Entry 9MH1 (electron microscopy, 2.10 A resolution); this record covers chains 7 and 8 of the 18 polymer chains in the assembly.

Chain 7:
Protein: Chlorophyll a-b binding protein, chloroplastic
From: Dunaliella tertiolecta
Amino-acid sequence (255 residues; row label = number of the first residue in the row):
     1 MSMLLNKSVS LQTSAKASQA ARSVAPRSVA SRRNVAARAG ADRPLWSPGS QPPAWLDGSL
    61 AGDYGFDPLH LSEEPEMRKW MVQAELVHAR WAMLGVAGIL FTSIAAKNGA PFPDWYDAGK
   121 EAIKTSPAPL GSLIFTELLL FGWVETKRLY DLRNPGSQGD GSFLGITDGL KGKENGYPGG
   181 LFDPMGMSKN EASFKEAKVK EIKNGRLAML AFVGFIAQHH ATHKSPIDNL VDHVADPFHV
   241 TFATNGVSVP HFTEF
Unresolved in the structure: 1-38
Metal / ion sites: chlorophyll a Mg (8 sites), coordinated by Glu85, His88, Glu145, Glu201, Asn204, Gln218, His233, Ser248
Small-molecule neighbours:
  - beta-carotene (BCR): Trp91, Leu140, Phe141, Trp143, Val144, Ser162, Phe163, Leu164
  - chlorophyll b (CHL), molecule 1: Pro44, Leu45, Trp46, Ser47, Pro48, Tyr64, Phe66
  - chlorophyll b (CHL), molecule 2: Gln83, Val87, Arg90, Trp91, Trp143, Val144, Lys147, Arg148, Asp151, Gln158, Phe163, Leu170, Gly176, Pro178, Phe182
  - chlorophyll b (CHL), molecule 3: Tyr116, Asp117, Ala118, Gly119, Lys120, Ile123, Leu130, Leu133, Ile134, Glu137, Phe212
  - chlorophyll b (CHL), molecule 4: Gly119, Ala122, Ile123, Ser126, Ala128, Leu133, Thr136, Glu137, Phe141
  - chlorophyll a (CLA), molecule 1: Leu56, Leu60, Ala61, Gly62, Asp63, Tyr64, Gly65, Phe66, Asp67, Leu71, Ser72, Met81, Val82, Ala84, Glu85, His88, Arg206, Met209
  - chlorophyll a (CLA), molecule 2: Leu69, Trp80, Met81, Ala84, His88, Phe212
  - chlorophyll a (CLA), molecule 3: Trp80, Gln83, Ala84, Val87, His88, Trp91, Glu137, Leu138, Phe141, Gly142, Glu145, Arg148, Leu149
  - chlorophyll a (CLA), molecule 4: Arg90, Met93, Leu94, Ala97, Leu100, Phe101, Lys173, Tyr177, Pro178, Gly179, Phe182, Asp183, Met187, Ser188, Phe194, Ala197, Lys198, Lys200, Glu201
  - chlorophyll a (CLA), molecule 5: Trp91, Leu94, Gly95, Ala97, Gly98, Phe101, Thr102, Phe112, Pro113
  - chlorophyll a (CLA), molecule 6: Ser132, Phe135, Thr136, Leu139, Leu140
  - chlorophyll a (CLA), molecule 7: Leu139, Gly142, Trp143, Thr146, Lys147, Tyr150, Gln158, Ser162, Phe163
  - chlorophyll a (CLA), molecule 8: Glu196, Val199, Lys200, Lys203, Asn204, Leu207
  - chlorophyll a (CLA), molecule 9: Glu196, Lys200, Asn204, Leu207
  - chlorophyll a (CLA), molecule 10: Leu210, Ala211, Val213, Gly214, Ala217, Gln218, Ala221, Thr222, Asn229, Leu230, Asp232, His233, Val240, Thr241, Phe242, Asn245, Ser248
  - chlorophyll a (CLA), molecule 11: Ala217, His220, Ala221, Phe242, Val247, Ser248, Val249, Pro250
  - chlorophyll a (CLA), molecule 12: Leu230, His233, Val234, Pro237, Phe238, Thr241, Phe242
  - chlorophyll a / sulfoquinovosyldiacylglycerol: Trp46, Ser47, Ser50, Phe66, Pro68
  - lutein (LUT; (3r,3'r,6s)-4,5-didehydro-5,6-dihydro-beta,beta-carotene-3,3'-diol): Met93, Val96, Ala97, Leu100, Phe182, Asp183, Pro184, Met185, Met187, Asn204, Leu207, Ala208, Ala211, Phe215, Gln218, Pro226, Asn229, Leu230
  - phosphatidylethanolamine (PTY), molecule 1: Asp67, Pro68, His70
  - phosphatidylethanolamine (PTY), molecule 2: Met77, Trp80, Leu149, Arg153
  - violaxanthin (XAT; (3s,5r,6s,3's,5'r,6's)-5,6,5',6'-diepoxy-5,6,5',6'- tetrahydro-beta,beta-carotene-3,3'-diol): Phe66, Asp67, Pro68, Leu69, His70, Leu71, His88, Trp91, Ala92, Gly95, Ile99, Trp115, Tyr116, Ala118, Met209, Phe212, Val213

Chain 8:
Protein: Chlorophyll a-b binding protein, chloroplastic
From: Dunaliella tertiolecta
Amino-acid sequence (254 residues; row label = number of the first residue in the row):
     1 MQVMQKQCMR ASGVKAPLSR RSVTVKANMN GNWLPGSQTP AHLKDLKMAG NFGFDPLNLG
    61 AEPEALRWYQ QAELVHSRTA MMAVAGILIP GLFTKLGALN VPQWYEAGKV YIEGEGAIPF
   121 GTLLMSTLFS YAFVEGKRWQ DFRNPGSQAE PGTFFGLEGM FKGTDNGYPG GIFDPLGYSK
   181 TSPEKLDELK LKEIKNGRLA MVAFLGFAGQ YSATGKGPID NLADHLADPW HNTFAENGVS
   241 VPGLSAVEQA AASL
Unresolved in the structure: 1-27, 254
Metal / ion sites: chlorophyll a Mg (9 sites), coordinated by Trp33, Glu73, His76, Glu135, Glu193, Asn196, Gln210, His225, Ser240; chlorophyll b Mg near Thr127 (its only coordinating residue here)
Small-molecule neighbours:
  - beta-carotene (BCR): Met82, Ser130, Phe133, Val134, Thr153, Phe154, Phe155
  - chlorophyll b (CHL), molecule 1: Val75, Arg78, Thr79, Tyr131, Phe133, Val134, Lys137, Arg138, Asp141, Gln148, Phe154, Phe161, Pro169, Phe173
  - chlorophyll b (CHL), molecule 2: Trp104, Tyr105, Glu106, Ala107, Gly108, Lys109, Ile112, Phe120, Leu124, Phe204, Tyr211
  - chlorophyll b (CHL), molecule 3: Phe129, Ala132, Phe133, Gly136, Lys137, Gln140, Gln148, Thr153, Phe154
  - chlorophyll b / chlorophyll a: Met82, Ala83, Ala85, Gly86, Ile89, Pro90, Leu99, Val101, Ala107, Gly108, Tyr111, Ile112, Leu123, Ser126, Thr127, Ser130, Tyr131
  - chlorophyll a (CLA), molecule 1: Gly31, Asn32, Trp33, Leu34, Pro35, Phe52, Phe54
  - chlorophyll a (CLA), molecule 2: Leu43, Leu46, Met48, Gly50, Asn51, Phe52, Gly53, Phe54, Asp55, Leu59, Gly60, Leu66, Tyr69, Gln70, Ala72, Glu73, His76, Arg198, Met201, Val202
  - chlorophyll a (CLA), molecule 3: Glu64, Ala65, Trp68, Tyr69, Ala72, His76, Thr79, Trp139, Arg143, Phe204, Leu205
  - chlorophyll a (CLA), molecule 4: Trp68, Gln71, Ala72, Val75, His76, Thr79, Thr127, Leu128, Tyr131, Glu135, Arg138, Trp139
  - chlorophyll a (CLA), molecule 5: Arg78, Met81, Met82, Ile89, Thr164, Tyr168, Pro169, Gly170, Phe173, Asp174, Tyr178, Ser179, Leu186, Leu189, Lys190, Lys192, Glu193
  - chlorophyll a (CLA), molecule 6: Ile89, Leu189, Lys192, Asn196, Leu199
  - chlorophyll a (CLA), molecule 7: Thr122, Met125, Ser126, Phe129, Ser130, Phe133
  - chlorophyll a (CLA), molecule 8: Glu188, Leu191, Lys192, Lys195, Asn196, Leu199
  - chlorophyll a (CLA), molecule 9: Val202, Leu205, Gly206, Gly209, Gln210, Ala213, Thr214, Asn221, Leu222, Asp224, His225, Asn232, Thr233, Phe234, Asn237, Ser240
  - chlorophyll a (CLA), molecule 10: Gly209, Gln210, Ser212, Ala213, Phe234, Val239, Ser240, Val241, Pro242
  - chlorophyll a (CLA), molecule 11: Leu222, His225, Leu226, Pro229, Trp230, Thr233, Phe234
  - LMK / dodecyl-alpha-D-maltoside: Gly243, Ala246, Val247
  - dodecyl-alpha-D-maltoside (LMU): Leu205, Ala208, Tyr211, Ser212, Gly215
  - lutein (LUT; (3r,3'r,6s)-4,5-didehydro-5,6-dihydro-beta,beta-carotene-3,3'-diol): Met81, Val84, Ala85, Leu88, Phe173, Asp174, Pro175, Leu176, Tyr178, Asn196, Leu199, Ala200, Ala203, Phe207, Gln210, Pro218, Asn221, Leu222
  - violaxanthin (XAT; (3s,5r,6s,3's,5'r,6's)-5,6,5',6'-diepoxy-5,6,5',6'- tetrahydro-beta,beta-carotene-3,3'-diol): Phe54, Asp55, Pro56, Leu57, Leu59, His76, Thr79, Ala80, Ala83, Ile87, Trp104, Ala107, Met201, Phe204, Leu205

Interface between chain 7 and chain 8:
Residue-residue contacts - 33 pairs, chain 7 then chain 8:
  Lys120(7) with Ala251(8); Ser253(8)
  Ile123(7) with Ala251(8); Ala252(8)
  Lys124(7) with Ala251(8), hydrogen bond (side chain-backbone)
  Pro127(7) with His231(8)
  Ala128(7) with Trp230(8), hydrophobic
  Pro129(7) with Trp230(8); His231(8)
  Leu130(7) with Val247(8), hydrophobic; Glu248(8); Ala251(8), hydrophobic
  Gly131(7) with Ala235(8); Leu244(8); Glu248(8)
  Ser132(7) with Trp230(8); Thr233(8); Ala235(8)
  Ile134(7) with Leu244(8), hydrophobic
  Phe135(7) with Phe234(8), hydrophobic; Ala235(8), hydrophobic; Val241(8), hydrophobic; Leu244(8), hydrophobic
  Thr136(7) with Trp230(8)
  Thr146(7) with Leu34(8)
  Tyr150(7) with Leu34(8); Pro35(8); Gly36(8); Ser37(8)
  Asn154(7) with Gly36(8)
  Ser157(7) with Gly36(8)
  Gln158(7) with Pro35(8)
  Ser162(7) with Pro35(8)
Also at the interface, not in a pair above, chain 8 (17 interface residues in all): Ala250

Summary:
18 residues of chain 7 and 17 residues of chain 8 are in contact, with 1 hydrogen bond. Its one
hydrogen-bonded contact is Lys124(7)-Ala251(8). 2 chlorophyll a molecules are bound between chain 7 and chain
8.
Here chain 7 is Chlorophyll a-b binding protein, chloroplastic and chain 8 is Chlorophyll a-b binding protein,
chloroplastic, both from Dunaliella tertiolecta. Entry 9MH1 (Dunaliella tertiolecta PSI-LHCI supercomplex) was
determined by electron microscopy (same publication as 9MGW, 9MGZ and 9MH0).
